PDB entry 1HL3 | X-ray diffraction, 3.10 A resolution | chains A and B

Chain A:
Name: C-terminal binding protein 3
From: Rattus norvegicus
UniProtKB: Q9Z2F5 (CTBP1_RAT); residue numbers follow UniProt; this construct covers 1-350
Chain sequence (358 residues; each row starts with the number of its first residue; numbers below 1 keep their minus sign (Met-7 is residue -7)):
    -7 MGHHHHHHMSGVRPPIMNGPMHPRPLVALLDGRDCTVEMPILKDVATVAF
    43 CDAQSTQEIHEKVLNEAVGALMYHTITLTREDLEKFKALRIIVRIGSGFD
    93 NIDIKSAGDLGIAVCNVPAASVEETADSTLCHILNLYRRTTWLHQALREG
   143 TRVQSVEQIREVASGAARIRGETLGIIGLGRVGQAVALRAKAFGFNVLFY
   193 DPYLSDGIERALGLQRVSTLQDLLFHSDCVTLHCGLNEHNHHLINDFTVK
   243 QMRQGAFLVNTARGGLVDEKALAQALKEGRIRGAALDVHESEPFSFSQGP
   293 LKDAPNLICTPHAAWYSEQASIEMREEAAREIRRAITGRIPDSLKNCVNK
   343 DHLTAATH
Disordered / not traced: -7 to 14, 347-350
Construct notes: expression tag (-7 to 0)
Small-molecule neighbours: NAD (nicotinamide-adenine-dinucleotide): Ser89, Gly90, Pro110, Ser113, Thr117, Ile169, Gly170, Leu171, Gly172, Arg173, Val174, Gly175, Tyr192, Asp193, Pro194, Tyr195, His225, Cys226, Gly227, Leu228, Asn229, Asn232, Thr253, Ala254, Arg255, Asp279, Val280, His304, Ala306, Trp307
UniProt features mapped onto this chain:
  - active site: Arg255, Glu284, His304 (Proton donor)
  - binding site (NAD(+)): Ser89, Ile169 to Val174, Asp193, Cys226 to Asn232, Thr253 to Arg255, Asp279
  - modified residue: Ser289 (Phosphoserine)
  - mutagenesis: Ala41 (A41E: Strongly reduces interaction with E1A), Val55 (V55R: Strongly reduces interaction with E1A), Gly172 (G172E: Loss dimerization and of NAD binding)
What the authors report for this chain:
  - conformationally variable residues (side-chain flip): His52
  - mutagenesis - G172E, H304L: unchanged binding to GST-ctE1A
  - specificity-determining residues: Asp193 (proposed by the authors, not directly observed)
  - mutagenesis - G172E, H304L: abolished binding to NAD

Chain B:
Name: Pro-ile-asp-leu-ser-lys-lys peptide
Chain sequence (7 residues; row label = number of the first residue in the row):
     1 PIDLSKK

Chain A / chain B interface:
Pairs across the interface - 18 pairs, chain A then chain B:
  Met31(A) - Pro1(B)
  Thr39(A) - Ile2(B)
  Val40(A) - Pro1(B)
  Val40(A) - Ile2(B)
  Ala41(A) - Ile2(B)
  Ala41(A) - Leu4(B)  hydrophobic
  Phe42(A) - Ile2(B)  hydrogen bond (backbone-backbone)
  Phe42(A) - Asp3(B)
  Phe42(A) - Leu4(B)  hydrogen bond (backbone-backbone)
  Phe42(A) - Ser5(B)  hydrogen bond (backbone-backbone)
  Cys43(A) - Leu4(B)
  Cys43(A) - Ser5(B)  hydrogen bond (backbone-side chain)
  Glu50(A) - Lys6(B)
  Ile51(A) - Lys6(B)
  His52(A) - Leu4(B)  hydrogen bond (side chain-backbone)
  His52(A) - Lys6(B)
  Glu53(A) - Lys6(B)
  Val55(A) - Leu4(B)  hydrophobic
Also at the interface, not in a pair above, chain A (13 interface residues in all): Cys27, Asp44
From the paper, about this interface:
  - interface residues, chain A: Met31(A), Thr39(A), Val40(A), Ala41(A), Phe42(A), Cys43(A), His52(A), Val55(A)
  - hot spots on chain A (mutagenesis) - A41E, V55R: abolished binding to GST-ctE1A

Summary:
Chain A and chain B form an interface of 13 and 6 residues respectively; the contacts include 5 hydrogen
bonds. Polar contacts include Cys43(A)-Ser5(B), His52(A)-Leu4(B) and Phe42(A)-Ile2(B). The paper reports that
G172E and H304L of chain A abolish binding to NAD; interface residues Met31(A), Thr39(A) and Val40(A) among
others; 4 substitutions were tested in all.
Here chain A is C-terminal binding protein 3 (Rattus norvegicus) and chain B is Pro-ile-asp-leu-ser-lys-lys
peptide. Entry 1HL3 (CtBP/BARS in ternary complex with NAD(H) and PIDLSKK peptide) was determined by X-ray
diffraction, deposited together with 1HKU.
